PDB entry 9BLR | electron microscopy, 3.38 A resolution | chains B and C of the 3 polymer chains in the assembly

# Chain B
Molecule: Amiloride-sensitive sodium channel subunit beta
Source organism: Homo sapiens
Reference sequence: P51168 (SCNNB_HUMAN); residues 1-640 here = UniProt positions 1-640
Amino-acid sequence (640 residues; each row starts with the number of its first residue):
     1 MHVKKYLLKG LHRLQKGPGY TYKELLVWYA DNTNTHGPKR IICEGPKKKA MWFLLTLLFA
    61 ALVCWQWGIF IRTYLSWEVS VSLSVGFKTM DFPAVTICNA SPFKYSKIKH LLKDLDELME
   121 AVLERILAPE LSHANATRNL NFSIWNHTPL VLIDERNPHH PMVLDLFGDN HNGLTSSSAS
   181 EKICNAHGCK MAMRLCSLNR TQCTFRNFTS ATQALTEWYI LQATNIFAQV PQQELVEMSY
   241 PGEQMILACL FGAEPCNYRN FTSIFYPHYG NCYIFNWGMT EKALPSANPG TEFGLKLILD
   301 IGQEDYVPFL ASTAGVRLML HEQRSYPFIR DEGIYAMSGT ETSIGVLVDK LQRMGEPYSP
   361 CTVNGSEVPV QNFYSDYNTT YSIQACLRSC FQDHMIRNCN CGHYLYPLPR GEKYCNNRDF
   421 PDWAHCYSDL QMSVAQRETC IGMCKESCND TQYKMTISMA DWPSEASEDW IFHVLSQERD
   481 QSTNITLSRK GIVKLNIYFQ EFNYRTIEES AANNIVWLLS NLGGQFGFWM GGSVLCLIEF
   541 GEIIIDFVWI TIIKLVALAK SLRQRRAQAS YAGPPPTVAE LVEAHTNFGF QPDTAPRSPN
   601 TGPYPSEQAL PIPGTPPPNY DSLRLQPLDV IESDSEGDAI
Unresolved in the structure: 1-77, 133-137, 170-178, 513-640
Construct notes: engineered mutation A30 (Cys in P51168)
Cystine bridges: C98-C272, C184-C189, C196-C203, C249-C256, C361-C448, C386-C444, C390-C440, C399-C426, C401-C415
Covalent attachments: N-acetylglucosamine (NAG) linked to N141, N364, N378, N449

# Chain C
Molecule: Amiloride-sensitive sodium channel subunit gamma
Source organism: Homo sapiens
Reference sequence: P51170 (SCNNG_HUMAN); residues 1-649 here = UniProt positions 1-649
Amino-acid sequence (649 residues; each row starts with the number of its first residue):
     1 MAPGEKIKAK IKKNLPVTGP QAPTIKELMR WYALNTNTHG ARRIVVSRGR LRRLLWIGFT
    61 LTAVALILWQ CALLVFSFYT VSVSIKVHFR KLDFPAVTIC NINPYKYSTV RHLLADLEQE
   121 TREALKSLYG FPESRKRAEA ESWNSVSEGK QPRFSHRIPL LIFDQDEKGK ARDFFTGRKR
   181 KVGGSIIHKA SNVMHIESKQ VVGFQLCSND TSDCATYTFS SGINAIQEWY KLHYMNIMAQ
   241 VPLEKKINMS YSAEELLVTC FFDGVSCDAR NFTLFHHPMH GNCYTFNNRE NETILSTSMG
   301 GSEYGLQVIL YINEEEYNPF LVSSTGAKVI IHRQDEYPFV EDVGTEIETA MVTSIGMHLT
   361 ESFKLSEPYS QCTEDGSDVP IRNIYNAAYS LQICLHSCFQ TKMVEKCGCA QYSQPLPPAA
   421 NYCNYQQHPN WMYCYYQLHR AFVQEELGCQ SVCKEACSFK EWTLTTSLAQ WPSVVSEKWL
   481 LPVLTWDQGR QVNKKLNKTD LAKLLIFYKD LNQRSIMESP ANSIEMLLSN FGGQLGLWMS
   541 CSVVCVIEII EVFFIDFFSI IARRQWQKAK EWWAWKQAPP CPEAPRSPQG QDNPALDIDD
   601 DLPTFNSALH LPPALGTQVP GTPPPKYNTL RLERAFSNQL TDTQMLDEL
Unresolved in the structure: 1-80, 131-151, 165-199, 522-649
Construct notes: engineered mutation A33 (Cys in P51170), A41 (Cys in P51170), A138 (Arg in P51170)
Cystine bridges: C100-C283, C207-C214, C260-C267, C372-C457, C394-C453, C398-C449, C407-C434, C409-C423
Covalent attachments: N-acetylglucosamine (NAG) linked to N248, N421
From the paper describing this entry:
  - conformationally variable residues (domain motion, loop rearrangement): W229, F320, V322, S323

# Interface between chain B and chain C
Residue-residue contacts - 78 pairs, chain B then chain C:
  V81(B) with V83(C); S84(C)
  E120(B) with K478(C), salt bridge
  L123(B) with W479(C), hydrophobic; V483(C), hydrophobic
  I126(B) with W486(C)
  L127(B) with P482(C); V483(C), hydrophobic; W486(C), hydrophobic
  I183(B) with W486(C)
  C184(B) with W486(C)
  N185(B) with W486(C); G489(C)
  R206(B) with G264(C)
  F208(B) with S266(C)
  T209(B) with S266(C), hydrogen bond (backbone-side chain)
  S210(B) with T259(C); D487(C)
  A211(B) with V483(C); W486(C), hydrophobic; D487(C), hydrogen bond (backbone-side chain)
  T212(B) with T259(C); L480(C); V483(C); L484(C); D487(C), hydrogen bond (backbone-side chain)
  T216(B) with W479(C)
  Q303(B) with Q470(C), hydrogen bond; S473(C); V474(C), hydrogen bond (side chain-backbone); V475(C)
  Y306(B) with S473(C); V475(C), hydrophobic
  P308(B) with S476(C); W479(C), hydrogen bond (backbone-side chain)
  F309(B) with W479(C)
  A311(B) with S473(C), hydrogen bond (backbone-side chain); S476(C)
  S312(B) with W471(C); P472(C); S473(C), hydrogen bond (backbone-backbone); S476(C)
  T313(B) with V352(C); A469(C); Q470(C); W471(C)
  A314(B) with A469(C); Q470(C), hydrogen bond (backbone-backbone); S473(C)
  R330(B) with E303(C)
  D331(B) with G301(C); F507(C); K509(C)
  E332(B) with K509(C), hydrogen bond (backbone-side chain)
  I334(B) with T465(C); S467(C)
  Y335(B) with L468(C); A469(C), hydrophobic
  M337(B) with M351(C), hydrophobic
  L351(B) with I85(C), hydrophobic; R514(C)
  R353(B) with V87(C)
  I383(B) with F89(C), hydrophobic
  Q384(B) with F89(C); D510(C), hydrogen bond
  L387(B) with F89(C), hydrophobic
  M432(B) with D263(C); V265(C), hydrophobic
  V434(B) with S298(C)
  R437(B) with D263(C), salt bridge; S298(C), hydrogen bond; Y304(C)
  I441(B) with F89(C); L511(C), hydrophobic
  D450(B) with R514(C), salt bridge
  I457(B) with T466(C)
  M459(B) with L468(C), hydrophobic
  I507(B) with I85(C), hydrophobic
Other interface residues (no listed pair), chain B (54 interface residues in all): H187, N207, Q213, L215, H268, E304, S338, Q431, E446, Q452, K490, E509
Other interface residues (no listed pair), chain C (49 interface residues in all): F261, C267, R270, M299, G300, Q307, H358

# In short
54 residues of chain B and 49 residues of chain C are in contact, with 12 hydrogen bonds and 3 salt bridges.
Among the polar pairs are E120(B)-K478(C), R437(B)-D263(C) and D450(B)-R514(C). Covalently linked
N-acetylglucosamine: at N141(B), N364(B), N378(B) and N449(B). From the paper: conformational variability at
W229(C), F320(C) and V322(C) among others.
Chain B is Amiloride-sensitive sodium channel subunit beta and chain C is Amiloride-sensitive sodium channel
subunit gamma, both from Homo sapiens; the structure, Human SCNN1D-SCNN1B-SCNN1G ENaC trimer, was determined
by electron microscopy (same publication as 9BTG and 9BTU).
